PDB entry 6G7L | X-ray diffraction, 1.90 A resolution | chain A

Chain A:
Name: Bacteriorhodopsin
Source organism: Halobacterium salinarum (strain ATCC 700922 / JCM 11081 / NRC-1)
UniProt: P02945 (BACR_HALSA); residues -12 to 249 here correspond to UniProt positions 1-262 (UniProt number = residue number + 13)
Chain sequence (262 residues; row label = number of the first residue in the row; numbers below 1 keep their minus sign (Met-12 is residue -12)):
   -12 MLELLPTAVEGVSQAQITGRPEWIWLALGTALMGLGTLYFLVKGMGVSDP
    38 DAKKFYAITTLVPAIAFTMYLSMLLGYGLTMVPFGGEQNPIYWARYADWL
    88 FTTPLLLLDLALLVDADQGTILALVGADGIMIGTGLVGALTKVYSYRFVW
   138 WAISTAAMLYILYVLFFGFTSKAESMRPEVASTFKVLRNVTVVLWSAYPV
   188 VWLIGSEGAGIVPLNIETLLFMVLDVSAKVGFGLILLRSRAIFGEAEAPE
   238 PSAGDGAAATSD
Not modelled in the structure: -12 to 4, 235-249
Covalent attachments: retinal (RET) linked to Lys216
Small-molecule neighbours:
  - lipid fragment (LI1; 1-[2,6,10.14-tetramethyl-hexadecan-16-yl]-2-[2,10,14-trimethylhexadecan-16-yl]glycerol), molecule 1: Ala14, Thr17, Ala18, Leu22, Leu61
  - lipid fragment (LI1), molecule 2: Phe54, Leu58, Leu62, Tyr133, Val136, Ala139, Ile140
  - lipid fragment (LI1), molecule 3: Trp80, Ala84, Leu87, Phe88, Leu123, Leu127
  - lipid fragment (LI1), molecule 4: Asn176, Val179, Val180, Ser183, Ala184, Val187
  - retinal (RET): Tyr83, Trp86, Thr89, Thr90, Leu93, Met118, Ile119, Gly122, Trp138, Ser141, Thr142, Met145, Trp182, Tyr185, Pro186, Trp189, Asp212, Ala215
Curated features (UniProtKB/Swiss-Prot):
  - site: Asp85 (Primary proton acceptor)
  - modified residue: Gln1 (Pyrrolidone carboxylic acid), Lys216 (N6-(retinylidene)lysine)

Summary:
Chain A binds 4 copies of lipid fragment. Retinal is covalently linked to Lys216.
Chain A is Bacteriorhodopsin (Halobacterium salinarum (strain ATCC 700922 / JCM 11081 / NRC-1)); the
structure, Retinal isomerization in bacteriorhodopsin revealed by a femtosecond X-ray laser: 8.3 ms state
structure, was determined by X-ray diffraction, deposited together with 6G7H, 6G7I, 6G7J and 6G7K.
